6UTX - chains DDD and FFF of the 8 polymer chains in the assembly; structure by X-ray diffraction, 4.05 A resolution (low resolution: residue-level contacts below are approximate; hydrogen-bond / salt-bridge calls are withheld).

Chain DDD:
Molecule: DNA-directed RNA polymerase subunit beta'
Organism: Escherichia coli
Notes: EC 2.7.7.6
UniProt: P0A8T7 (RPOC_ECOLI); residue numbers follow UniProt; this construct covers 1-1407
Chain sequence (1407 residues; each row starts with the number of its first residue):
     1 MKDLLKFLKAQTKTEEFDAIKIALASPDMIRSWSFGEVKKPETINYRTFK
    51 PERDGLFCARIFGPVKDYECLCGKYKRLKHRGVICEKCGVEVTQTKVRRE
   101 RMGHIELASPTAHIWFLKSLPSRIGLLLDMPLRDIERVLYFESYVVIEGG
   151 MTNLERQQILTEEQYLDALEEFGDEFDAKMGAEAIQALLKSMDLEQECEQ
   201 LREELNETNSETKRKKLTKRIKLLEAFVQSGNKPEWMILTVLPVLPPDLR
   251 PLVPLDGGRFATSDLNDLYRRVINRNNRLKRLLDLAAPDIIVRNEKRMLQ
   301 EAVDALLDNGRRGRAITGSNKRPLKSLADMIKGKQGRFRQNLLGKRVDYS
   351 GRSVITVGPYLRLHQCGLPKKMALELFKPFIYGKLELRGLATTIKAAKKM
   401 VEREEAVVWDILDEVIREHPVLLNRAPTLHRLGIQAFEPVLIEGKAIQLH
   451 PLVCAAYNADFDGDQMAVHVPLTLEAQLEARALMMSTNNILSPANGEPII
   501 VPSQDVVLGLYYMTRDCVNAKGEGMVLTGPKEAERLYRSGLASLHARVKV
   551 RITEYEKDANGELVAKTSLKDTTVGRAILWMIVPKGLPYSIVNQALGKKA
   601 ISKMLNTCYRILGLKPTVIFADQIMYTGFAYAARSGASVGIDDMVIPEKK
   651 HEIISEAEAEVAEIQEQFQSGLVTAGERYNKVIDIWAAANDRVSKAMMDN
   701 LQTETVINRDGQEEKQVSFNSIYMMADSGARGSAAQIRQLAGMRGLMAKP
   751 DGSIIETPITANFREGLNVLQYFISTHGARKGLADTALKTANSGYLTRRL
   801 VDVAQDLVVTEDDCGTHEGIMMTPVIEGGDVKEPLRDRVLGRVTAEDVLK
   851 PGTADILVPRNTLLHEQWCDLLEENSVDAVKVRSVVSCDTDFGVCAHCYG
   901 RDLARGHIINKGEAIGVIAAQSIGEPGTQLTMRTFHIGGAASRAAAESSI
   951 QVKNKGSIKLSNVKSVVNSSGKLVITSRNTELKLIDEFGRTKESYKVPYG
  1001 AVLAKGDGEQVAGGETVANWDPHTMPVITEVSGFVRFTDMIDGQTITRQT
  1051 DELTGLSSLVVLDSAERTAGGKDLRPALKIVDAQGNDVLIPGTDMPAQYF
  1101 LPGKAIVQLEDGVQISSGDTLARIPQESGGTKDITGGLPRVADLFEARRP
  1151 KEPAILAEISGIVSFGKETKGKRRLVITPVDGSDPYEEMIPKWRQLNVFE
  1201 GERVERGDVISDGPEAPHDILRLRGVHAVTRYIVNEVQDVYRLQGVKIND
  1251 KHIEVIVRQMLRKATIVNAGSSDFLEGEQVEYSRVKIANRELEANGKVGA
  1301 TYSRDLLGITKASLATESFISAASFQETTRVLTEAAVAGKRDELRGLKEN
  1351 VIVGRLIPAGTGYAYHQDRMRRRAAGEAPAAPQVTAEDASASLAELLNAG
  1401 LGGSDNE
Unresolved in the structure: 1-14, 932-943, 1377-1407
Ion coordination: Zn2+ site 1: Cys72, Cys85, Cys88; Mg2+: Asp460, Asp462, Asp464; Zn2+ site 2: Cys814, Cys895
Swiss-Prot annotation at these positions:
  - binding site (Zn(2+)): Cys70, Cys72, Cys85, Cys88, Cys814, Cys888, Cys895, Cys898
  - binding site (Mg(2+)): Asp460, Asp462, Asp464
  - modified residue: Lys983 (N6-acetyllysine)

Chain FFF:
Molecule: RNA polymerase sigma factor RpoS
Organism: Escherichia coli (strain K12)
UniProt: P13445 (RPOS_ECOLI); numbering as in UniProt (aligned over 1-328)
Chain sequence (336 residues; row label = number of the first residue in the row):
     1 MGQNTLKVHDLNEDAEFDENGVEVFDEKALVEEEPSDNDLAEEELLSQGA
    51 TQRVLDATQLYLGEIGYSPLLTAEEEVYFARRALRGDVASRRRMIESNLR
   101 LVVKIARRYGNRGLALLDLIEEGNLGLIRAVEKFDPERGFRFSTYATWWI
   151 RQTIERAIMNQTRTIRLPIHIVKELNVYLRTARELSHKLDHEPSAEEIAE
   201 QLDKPVDDVSRMLRLNERITSVDTPLGGDSEKALLDILADEKENGPEDTT
   251 QDDDMKQSIVKWLFELNAKQREVLARRFGLLGYEAATLEDVGREIGLTRE
   301 RVRQIQVEGLRRLREILQTQGLNIEALFLEHHHHHH
Unresolved in the structure: 1-52, 330-336
Differences from the reference sequence: conflict Gly2 (Ser in P13445), Glu33 (Gln in P13445); expression tag (329-336)
Swiss-Prot annotation at these positions:
  - DNA-binding region: Leu288 to Val307 (H-T-H motif)
  - region: Asp56 to Ala89 (Sigma-70 factor domain-1)
  - motif: Asp118 to Glu121 (Interaction with polymerase core subunit RpoC)

Chain DDD / chain FFF interface:
Contacting residue pairs (82; chain DDD residue first):
  Glu42(DDD) - Arg166(FFF)
  Thr43(DDD) - Thr164(FFF)
  Thr43(DDD) - Ile165(FFF)
  Thr43(DDD) - Arg166(FFF)
  Ile44(DDD) - Arg166(FFF)
  Tyr46(DDD) - Ile165(FFF)
  Tyr46(DDD) - Leu167(FFF)
  Tyr46(DDD) - Ile171(FFF)
  Tyr46(DDD) - Leu215(FFF)
  Arg47(DDD) - Arg211(FFF)
  Lys79(DDD) - Glu284(FFF)
  Thr95(DDD) - Lys242(FFF)
  Arg133(DDD) - Arg53(FFF)
  Tyr140(DDD) - Leu60(FFF)
  Glu142(DDD) - Arg53(FFF)
  Glu142(DDD) - Val54(FFF)
  Glu162(DDD) - Glu64(FFF)
  Leu255(DDD) - Leu238(FFF)
  Arg259(DDD) - Glu217(FFF)
  Arg259(DDD) - Arg218(FFF)
  Phe260(DDD) - Ile165(FFF)
  Phe260(DDD) - Ile219(FFF)
  Phe260(DDD) - Thr220(FFF)
  Ala261(DDD) - Ile219(FFF)
  Ala261(DDD) - Thr220(FFF)
  Thr262(DDD) - Ile219(FFF)
  Thr262(DDD) - Thr220(FFF)
  Thr262(DDD) - Ser221(FFF)
  Thr262(DDD) - Val222(FFF)
  Ser263(DDD) - Ser221(FFF)
  Ser263(DDD) - Val222(FFF)
  Ser263(DDD) - Asp223(FFF)
  Asp264(DDD) - Ser221(FFF)
  Asp264(DDD) - Asp223(FFF)
  Asp267(DDD) - Thr164(FFF)
  Arg270(DDD) - Gln161(FFF)
  Arg270(DDD) - Thr164(FFF)
  Arg271(DDD) - Asp118(FFF)
  Asn274(DDD) - Gln161(FFF)
  Arg275(DDD) - Asp118(FFF)
  Arg278(DDD) - Asp118(FFF)
  Arg278(DDD) - Glu121(FFF)
  Arg278(DDD) - Glu122(FFF)
  Arg278(DDD) - Leu125(FFF)
  Arg278(DDD) - Gln161(FFF)
  Leu282(DDD) - Glu121(FFF)
  Leu282(DDD) - Leu125(FFF)
  Leu285(DDD) - Arg91(FFF)
  Leu285(DDD) - Glu132(FFF)
  Pro288(DDD) - Arg92(FFF)
  Ile290(DDD) - Tyr61(FFF)
  Ile290(DDD) - Glu64(FFF)
  Ile290(DDD) - Ile65(FFF)
  Ile290(DDD) - Leu99(FFF)
  Ile291(DDD) - Leu99(FFF)
  Ile291(DDD) - Glu121(FFF)
  Ile291(DDD) - Asn124(FFF)
  Arg293(DDD) - Glu64(FFF)
  Asn294(DDD) - Tyr61(FFF)
  Asn294(DDD) - Glu121(FFF)
  Glu295(DDD) - Glu121(FFF)
  Arg297(DDD) - Ala57(FFF)
  Arg297(DDD) - Leu60(FFF)
  Arg297(DDD) - Tyr61(FFF)
  Arg297(DDD) - Glu64(FFF)
  Met298(DDD) - Leu117(FFF)
  Met298(DDD) - Asp118(FFF)
  Met298(DDD) - Glu121(FFF)
  Arg322(DDD) - Ser221(FFF)
  Arg322(DDD) - Thr224(FFF)
  Lys378(DDD) - Glu247(FFF)
  Tyr382(DDD) - Glu247(FFF)
  Glu386(DDD) - Asp254(FFF)
  Thr393(DDD) - Asp254(FFF)
  Thr393(DDD) - Ser258(FFF)
  Ile394(DDD) - Thr250(FFF)
  Ile394(DDD) - Asp254(FFF)
  Lys395(DDD) - Gln251(FFF)
  Lys395(DDD) - Leu329(FFF)
  Lys398(DDD) - Glu247(FFF)
  Lys399(DDD) - Leu329(FFF)
  Arg403(DDD) - Glu325(FFF)
Interface residues without a listed pair, chain DDD (58 interface residues in all): Asn45, Glu136, Arg137, Phe141, Pro251, Gly258, Asp289, Glu301, Lys325, Met330, Arg337, Asn341, Arg346, Thr392
Interface residues without a listed pair, chain FFF (56 interface residues in all): Leu55, Ile95, Glu96, Ile120, Ile128, Arg163, Pro168, Met212, Arg214, Pro225, Leu235, Asp236, Gln320

Overview:
58 residues of chain DDD face 56 of chain FFF across their interface. The Zn2+ site 1 is built by Cys72(DDD),
Cys85(DDD) and Cys88(DDD). Asp460(DDD), Asp462(DDD) and Asp464(DDD) form the Mg2+ site. UniProt lists 8
Zn2+-binding residues and 3 Mg2+-binding residues on chain DDD.
Chain DDD is DNA-directed RNA polymerase subunit beta' (Escherichia coli) and chain FFF is RNA polymerase
sigma factor RpoS (Escherichia coli (strain K12)); the structure, E. coli sigma-S transcription initiation
complex with an empty bubble ("Old" crystal), was determined by X-ray diffraction together with 6UTV, 6UTW,
6UTY, 6UTZ, 6UU0, 6UU1 and 11 further entries from the same study.
